PDB entry 8YEH | electron microscopy, 2.86 A resolution | chains F and L of the 15 polymer chains in the assembly

== Chain F (and L) ==
Protein: Major capsid protein L1
Source organism: Human papillomavirus type 16
Notes: chain L of this document is another copy of the same molecule, construct and numbering; everything in this record applies to it too
UniProtKB: A0A161H2J5 (A0A161H2J5_HPV16); residues 20-472 here correspond to UniProt positions 46-498 (UniProt number = residue number + 26)
Sequence (453 residues; row label = number of the first residue in the row):
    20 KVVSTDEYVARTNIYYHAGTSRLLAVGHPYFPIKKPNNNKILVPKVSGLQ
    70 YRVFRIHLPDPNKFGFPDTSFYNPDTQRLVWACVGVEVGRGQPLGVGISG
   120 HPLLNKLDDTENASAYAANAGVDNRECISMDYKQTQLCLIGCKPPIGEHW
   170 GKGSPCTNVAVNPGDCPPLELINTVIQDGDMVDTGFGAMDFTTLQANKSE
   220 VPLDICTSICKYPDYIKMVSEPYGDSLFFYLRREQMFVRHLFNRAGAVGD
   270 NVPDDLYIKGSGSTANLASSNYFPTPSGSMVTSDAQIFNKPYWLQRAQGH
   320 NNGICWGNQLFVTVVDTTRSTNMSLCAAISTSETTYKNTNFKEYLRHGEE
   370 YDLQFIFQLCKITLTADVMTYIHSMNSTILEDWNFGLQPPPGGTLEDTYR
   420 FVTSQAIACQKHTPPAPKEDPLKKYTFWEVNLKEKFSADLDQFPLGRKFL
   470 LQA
Disordered / not traced: 403-439

== Chain F / chain L interface ==
Contacting residue pairs - 132 pairs, chain F then chain L:
  R41(F) - N192(L)
  L43(F) - L190(L)  hydrophobic
  V45(F) - W169(L)  hydrophobic
  Y49(F) - S289(L)
  F50(F) - N270(L)
  F50(F) - P272(L)
  I52(F) - D269(L)
  Q111(F) - W169(L)  hydrogen bond
  Q111(F) - Y231(L)
  P112(F) - D202(L)
  P112(F) - Y231(L)  hydrophobic
  L113(F) - K152(L)  hydrogen bond (backbone-side chain)
  L113(F) - E253(L)
  V115(F) - V257(L)  hydrophobic
  V115(F) - P293(L)
  I117(F) - L260(L)  hydrophobic
  I117(F) - Y291(L)  hydrophobic
  I117(F) - F292(L)
  I117(F) - P293(L)
  G119(F) - Y291(L)
  H120(F) - L275(L)
  H120(F) - Y291(L)  hydrogen bond (backbone-side chain)
  P121(F) - Y135(L)
  P121(F) - L286(L)  hydrophobic
  P121(F) - S289(L)
  P121(F) - Y291(L)
  L122(F) - Y276(L)  hydrophobic
  L122(F) - I277(L)
  L122(F) - T283(L)
  L122(F) - L286(L)  hydrophobic
  K125(F) - N131(L)
  K125(F) - A132(L)  hydrogen bond (side chain-backbone)
  D128(F) - N131(L)
  D142(F) - T283(L)  hydrogen bond
  R144(F) - Y135(L)
  R144(F) - I277(L)  hydrogen bond (side chain-backbone)
  R144(F) - K278(L)
  R144(F) - G279(L)
  E145(F) - A132(L)
  E145(F) - S133(L)
  E145(F) - A134(L)
  C146(F) - T129(L)
  C146(F) - N262(L)
  C146(F) - A287(L)  hydrophobic
  C146(F) - S288(L)
  C146(F) - Y291(L)  hydrogen bond
  I147(F) - T129(L)
  I147(F) - A132(L)
  S148(F) - T129(L)  hydrogen bond
  S148(F) - L260(L)
  S148(F) - Y291(L)
  M149(F) - L260(L)  hydrophobic
  N216(F) - I277(L)
  K217(F) - D274(L)
  K217(F) - L275(L)
  L222(F) - L275(L)  hydrophobic
  C225(F) - L275(L)
  T226(F) - L275(L)
  R258(F) - E130(L)  salt bridge
  R258(F) - V257(L)
  R258(F) - R258(L)
  H259(F) - E130(L)  salt bridge
  F261(F) - N131(L)
  S298(F) - F256(L)
  M299(F) - Q254(L)
  M299(F) - M255(L)
  M299(F) - F256(L)  hydrophobic
  M299(F) - S298(L)
  V300(F) - Q254(L)
  V300(F) - M255(L)  hydrogen bond (backbone-backbone)
  T301(F) - E253(L)
  T301(F) - Q254(L)
  S302(F) - E253(L)  hydrogen bond (backbone-backbone)
  D303(F) - R252(L)  salt bridge
  T340(F) - F205(L)
  M342(F) - W169(L)
  M342(F) - L188(L)  hydrophobic
  M342(F) - M208(L)  hydrophobic
  S343(F) - M208(L)
  S343(F) - Q214(L)  hydrogen bond (backbone-side chain)
  S343(F) - E219(L)
  S343(F) - R263(L)
  L344(F) - P186(L)
  L344(F) - L213(L)
  C345(F) - L213(L)  hydrogen bond (backbone-backbone)
  C345(F) - Q214(L)
  C345(F) - A215(L)
  C345(F) - N216(L)
  A346(F) - G183(L)
  A346(F) - D184(L)
  A347(F) - G183(L)
  A347(F) - A215(L)  hydrophobic
  I348(F) - P182(L)
  Y355(F) - D142(L)
  Y355(F) - R144(L)
  Y355(F) - N216(L)
  K356(F) - V141(L)
  N357(F) - G140(L)  hydrogen bond (side chain-backbone)
  N357(F) - V141(L)  hydrogen bond (backbone-backbone)
  N357(F) - N143(L)  hydrogen bond
  N357(F) - A264(L)
  N357(F) - G265(L)
  N357(F) - A266(L)
  F360(F) - A266(L)  hydrogen bond (backbone-backbone)
  K361(F) - G183(L)
  K361(F) - A266(L)
  K361(F) - V267(L)  hydrogen bond (side chain-backbone)
  E362(F) - N124(L)
  E362(F) - N216(L)
  E362(F) - E219(L)
  E362(F) - R263(L)
  E362(F) - A264(L)
  E362(F) - A266(L)  hydrogen bond (backbone-backbone)
  E362(F) - G268(L)  hydrogen bond (backbone-backbone)
  Y363(F) - G183(L)  hydrogen bond (side chain-backbone)
  Y363(F) - D184(L)
  Y363(F) - C185(L)  hydrophobic
  Y363(F) - G268(L)
  Y363(F) - D269(L)
  L364(F) - S289(L)
  L364(F) - N290(L)
  R365(F) - C185(L)
  R365(F) - L188(L)
  E369(F) - E167(L)
  E369(F) - L190(L)
  D371(F) - I235(L)
  D460(F) - H319(L)
  Q461(F) - V21(L)  hydrogen bond (side chain-backbone)
  Q461(F) - H319(L)
  P463(F) - V238(L)
  P463(F) - Q317(L)  hydrogen bond (backbone-side chain)
  R466(F) - Q317(L)  hydrogen bond
Interface residues without a listed pair, chain F (70 interface residues in all): G108, R109, G110, G114, A215, N308, G367, K467, L470
Interface residues without a listed pair, chain L (80 interface residues in all): K20, G206, S239, E240, R251, V271, R315, G318

== In short ==
70 residues of chain F and 80 residues of chain L are in contact, with 23 hydrogen bonds and 3 salt bridges.
Polar contacts include R258(F)-E130(L), H259(F)-E130(L) and D303(F)-R252(L).
Both chains are Major capsid protein L1 (Human papillomavirus type 16). Entry 8YEH (HPV16 L1 pentamer in
complex with Fab F5-196) was determined by electron microscopy together with 8YEF, 8YEG and 8YEI from the same
study.
